9DWD - chains G and H of the 18 polymer chains in the assembly; structure by electron microscopy, 3.13 A resolution.

# Chain G (and H)
Name: Gag
From: Human immunodeficiency virus type 1 (NEW YORK-5 ISOLATE)
Notes: fragment: CA-SP1 domains; chain H of this document is another copy of the same molecule, construct and numbering; everything in this record applies to it too
UniProt: P04591 (GAG_HV1H2); residues 9-240 here correspond to UniProt positions 141-372 (UniProt number = residue number + 132)
Amino-acid sequence (232 residues; row label = number of the first residue in the row):
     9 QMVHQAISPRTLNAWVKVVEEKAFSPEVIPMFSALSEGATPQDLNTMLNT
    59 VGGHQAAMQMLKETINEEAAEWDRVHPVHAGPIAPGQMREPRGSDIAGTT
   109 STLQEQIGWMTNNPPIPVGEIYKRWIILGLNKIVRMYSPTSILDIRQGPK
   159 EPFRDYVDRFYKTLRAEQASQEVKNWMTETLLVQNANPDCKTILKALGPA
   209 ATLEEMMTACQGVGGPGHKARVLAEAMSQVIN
Not modelled in the structure: 9-10, 240
Differences from the reference sequence: engineered mutation Ile239 (Thr371 in P04591)
Ligand contacts:
  - Lenacapavir (QNG), molecule 1: Ile15, Ser16, Pro17, Arg18, Leu20, Asn21
  - Lenacapavir (QNG), molecule 2: Gln50, Asn53, Thr54, Leu56, Asn57, Gln63, Met66, Gln67, Leu69, Lys70, Ile73, Asn74, Ala105, Gly106, Thr107, Tyr130
UniProt features mapped onto this chain:
  - region: Asn57 to Gln95 (Interaction with host PPIA/CYPA and NUP153), Pro85 to Pro93 (PPIA/CYPA-binding loop)
  - site: Leu231, Ala232 (Cleavage)
  - modified residue: Ser16 (Phosphoserine)

# How chain G and chain H interact
Contacting residue pairs - 42 pairs, chain G then chain H:
  Pro17(G) with Asn57(H)
  Asn21(G) with Asn57(H); Val59(H)
  Val24(G) with Thr58(H); Gly60(H)
  Lys25(G) with Gly60(H); Gly61(H)
  Glu28(G) with Glu28(H); Gly60(H)
  Thr54(G) with Thr54(H)
  Asn57(G) with Pro17(H); Asn21(H)
  Thr58(G) with Val24(H); Thr58(H)
  Val59(G) with Asn21(H)
  Gly60(G) with Val24(H); Glu28(H)
  Gly61(G) with Lys25(H)
  Ser149(G) with Glu180(H)
  Leu151(G) with Val181(H), hydrophobic; Trp184(H), hydrophobic
  Arg173(G) with Glu29(H)
  Gln176(G) with Glu28(H); Gln176(H); Ala177(H); Ser178(H)
  Ala177(G) with Gln176(H)
  Ser178(G) with Gln176(H)
  Gln179(G) with Lys30(H)
  Glu180(G) with Ser149(H); Leu151(H)
  Val181(G) with Leu151(H); Glu175(H)
  Trp184(G) with Leu151(H), hydrophobic; Trp184(H), hydrophobic; Met185(H), hydrophobic; Thr188(H); Leu189(H), hydrophobic
  Met185(G) with Val181(H), hydrophobic; Trp184(H), hydrophobic
  Thr188(G) with Trp184(H)
  Leu189(G) with Trp184(H), hydrophobic
Other interface residues (no listed pair), chain G (28 interface residues in all): Leu20, Glu29, Glu175, Gln192
Other interface residues (no listed pair), chain H (29 interface residues in all): Leu20, Ile150, Arg173, Gln192

# Summary
The interface between chain G and chain H involves 28 residues on one side and 29 on the other. Bound to chain
G: Lenacapavir.
Both chains are Gag (Human immunodeficiency virus type 1 (NEW YORK-5 ISOLATE)). Entry 9DWD (Gag CA-SP1
immature lattice bound with Lenacapavir from enveloped virus like particles (T8I)) was determined by electron
microscopy (same publication as 9CWV, 9D6C, 9D6D, 9D6E and 9D88).
